8DGW - chains L and G of the 3 polymer chains in the assembly; structure by X-ray diffraction, 2.81 A resolution.

== Chain L ==
Name: Antibody CC95.108 Fab light chain
Source organism: Homo sapiens
Notes: antibody fragment or engineered binder
Amino-acid sequence (216 residues; numbered 1 to 213 plus 4 insertion-coded residues; 1 number in that range is skipped by the numbering (no residue carries it; nothing is unmodelled there); the number before each row is that of its first residue; a row labelled like 27A-27B holds insertion residues (27A, then the next letters in order)):
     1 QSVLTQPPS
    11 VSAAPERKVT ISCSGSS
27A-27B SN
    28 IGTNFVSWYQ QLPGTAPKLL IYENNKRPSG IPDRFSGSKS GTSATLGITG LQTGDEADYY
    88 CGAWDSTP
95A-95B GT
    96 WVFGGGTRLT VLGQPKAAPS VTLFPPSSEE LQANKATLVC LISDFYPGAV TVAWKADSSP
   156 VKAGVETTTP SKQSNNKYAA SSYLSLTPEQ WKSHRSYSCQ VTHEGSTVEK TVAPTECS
Not modelled in the structure: 1, 210-213
Disulfides: Cys23-Cys88, Cys135-Cys194

== Chain G ==
Name: Spike protein S2'
Notes: fragment: stem helix domain, residues 1226-1250
UniProt: Q5MQD0 (SPIKE_CVHN1); residue numbers follow UniProt; this construct covers 1226-1250
Amino-acid sequence (25 residues; numbered 1226 to 1250; the number before each row is that of its first residue):
  1226 HSVPKLSDFE SELSHWFKNQ TSIAP
Not modelled in the structure: 1246-1250
Curated features (UniProtKB/Swiss-Prot):
  - glycosylation: Asn1244 (N-linked (GlcNAc...) asparagine)
What the authors report for this chain:
  - post-translational modification sites: Asn1244 (citing earlier work)

== How chain L and chain G interact ==
Residue-residue contacts (14):
  Thr30(L) - Lys1243(G)
  Thr30(L) - Asn1244(G)  hydrogen bond (backbone-backbone)
  Asn31(L) - Phe1242(G)
  Asn31(L) - Lys1243(G)
  Asn31(L) - Asn1244(G)
  Phe32(L) - Phe1242(G)  hydrogen bond (backbone-backbone)
  Phe32(L) - Lys1243(G)
  Phe32(L) - Asn1244(G)
  Asn51(L) - Asn1244(G)  hydrogen bond
  Lys66(L) - Asn1244(G)
  Trp91(L) - Leu1238(G)  hydrophobic
  Trp91(L) - Ser1239(G)
  Trp91(L) - Phe1242(G)  hydrophobic
  Trp96(L) - Phe1242(G)  hydrophobic
Other interface residues (no listed pair), chain L (10 interface residues in all): Gly29, Ser93, Pro95
Other interface residues (no listed pair), chain G (6 interface residues in all): Glu1235
The authors on this interface:
  - specific contacts: Thr30(L)-Asn1244(G) (backbone contact), Phe32(L)-Asn1244(G), Asn51(L)-Asn1244(G) (hydrogen bond), Lys66(L)-Asn1244(G) (hydrogen bond), Trp91(L)-Phe1242(G)
  - epitope / paratope residues, chain L: Thr30(L), Phe32(L), Asn51(L), Lys66(L), Trp91(L)
  - epitope / paratope residues, chain G: Phe1242(G), Asn1244(G)

== Summary ==
Chain L and chain G form an interface of 10 and 6 residues respectively; the contacts include 3 hydrogen
bonds. Among the polar pairs are Asn51(L)-Asn1244(G), Thr30(L)-Asn1244(G) and Phe32(L)-Phe1242(G). The authors
report a backbone contact between Thr30(L) and Asn1244(G); contacts between Phe32(L) and Asn1244(G) and
Trp91(L) and Phe1242(G); hydrogen bonds between Asn51(L) and Asn1244(G) and Lys66(L) and Asn1244(G). The paper
reports epitope/paratope residues Thr30(L), Phe32(L) and Phe1242(G) among others; a modification site at
Asn1244(G).
Chain L is Antibody CC95.108 Fab light chain (Homo sapiens) and chain G is Spike protein S2'; the structure,
Crystal structure of HCoV-HKU1 spike stem helix peptide in complex with Fab of broadly neutralizing antibody
..., was determined by X-ray diffraction (same publication as 8DGU).
